5TMV - chains A and B of the 4 polymer chains in the assembly; structure by X-ray diffraction, 2.38 A resolution.

[Chain A (and B)]
Protein: Estrogen receptor
Organism: Homo sapiens
Notes: fragment: ligand-binding domain; chain B of this document is another copy of the same molecule, construct and numbering; everything in this record applies to it too
UniProt: P03372 (ESR1_HUMAN); residues 298-554 here = UniProt positions 298-554
Chain sequence (257 residues; row label = number of the first residue in the row):
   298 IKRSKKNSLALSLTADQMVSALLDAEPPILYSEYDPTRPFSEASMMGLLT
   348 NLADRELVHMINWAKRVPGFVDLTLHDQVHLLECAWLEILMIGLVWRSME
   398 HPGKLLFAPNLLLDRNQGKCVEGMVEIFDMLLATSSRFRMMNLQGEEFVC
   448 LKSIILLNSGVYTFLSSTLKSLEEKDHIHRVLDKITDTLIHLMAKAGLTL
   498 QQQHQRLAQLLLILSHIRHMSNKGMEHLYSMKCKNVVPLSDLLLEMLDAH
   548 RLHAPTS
Not modelled in the structure: 298-303, 461-469, 549-554 (chain B: 298-303, 462-464, 531-533, 549-554)
Construct notes: engineered mutation S537 (Tyr in P03372)
Residues lining bound ligands: 7FO (4-iodophenyl (1S,2R,4S)-5,6-bis(4-hydroxyphenyl)-7-oxabicyclo[2.2.1]hept-5-ene-2-sulfonate): M343, L346, T347, L349, A350, E353, L387, M388, L391, R394, F404, V418, E419, G420, M421, I424, F425, L428, G521, H524, L525, M528, L540

[How chain A and chain B interact]
Residue-residue contacts (53):
  R434(A) with Y459(B), hydrogen bond; H476(B)
  I451(A) with L509(B), hydrophobic
  N455(A) with L509(B), hydrogen bond (side chain-backbone); H513(B), hydrogen bond (backbone-side chain)
  V458(A) with H513(B)
  Y459(A) with A430(B); R434(B), hydrogen bond; H513(B)
  T460(A) with M427(B)
  H476(A) with R434(B), hydrogen bond
  D480(A) with Q502(B); Q506(B), hydrogen bond
  T483(A) with H501(B); A505(B)
  D484(A) with Q498(B), hydrogen bond; Q502(B), hydrogen bond
  I487(A) with H501(B)
  L497(A) with L497(B), hydrophobic
  H501(A) with T483(B); D484(B), salt bridge; I487(B); L504(B)
  Q502(A) with D480(B); T483(B); D484(B), hydrogen bond
  L504(A) with H501(B)
  A505(A) with T483(B); L508(B), hydrophobic
  Q506(A) with D480(B), hydrogen bond
  L508(A) with A505(B), hydrophobic
  L509(A) with I451(B), hydrophobic; N455(B)
  S512(A) with L511(B); R515(B), hydrogen bond
  H513(A) with N455(B), hydrogen bond (side chain-backbone); S456(B); V458(B); Y459(B), hydrogen bond (side chain-backbone); R515(B)
  R515(A) with S512(B), hydrogen bond; H513(B); H516(B)
  H516(A) with R515(B), hydrogen bond; N519(B), hydrogen bond
  N519(A) with H516(B), hydrogen bond; N519(B), hydrogen bond
  K520(A) with N519(B)
  E523(A) with E523(B); Y526(B), hydrogen bond
  Y526(A) with K520(B); E523(B), hydrogen bond
  H547(A) with K520(B)
Also at the interface, not in a pair above, chain A (37 interface residues in all): E423, M427, S456, G457, K472, L479, Q498, I510, L511
Also at the interface, not in a pair above, chain B (37 interface residues in all): G457, T460, L479, I510, H547, R548

[Summary]
Chain A and chain B each contribute 37 residues to their interface, with 20 hydrogen bonds and 1 salt bridge.
Polar contacts include H501(A)-D484(B), R434(A)-Y459(B) and N455(A)-L509(B). Chain A binds compound 7FO.
Both chains are Estrogen receptor (Homo sapiens). Entry 5TMV (Crystal Structure of the ER-alpha Ligand-binding
Domain (Y537S) in Complex with the OBHS analog, 4-iodophenyl
(1S,2R,4S)-5,6-bis(4-hydroxyphenyl)-7-oxabicyclo[2.2.1]hept-5-ene-2-sulfonate) was determined by X-ray
diffraction (same publication as 5KR9, 5KRA, 5KRC, 5KRF, 5KRH, 5KRI and 43 further entries).
